6AEE - chains A and G of the 4 polymer chains in the assembly; structure by X-ray diffraction, 3.30 A resolution.

[Chain A]
Protein: HLA class I histocompatibility antigen, alpha chain G
From: Homo sapiens
Reference sequence: P17693 (HLAG_HUMAN); residues 1-276 here correspond to UniProt positions 25-300 (UniProt number = residue number + 24)
Sequence (277 residues; each row starts with the number of its first residue; numbering starts at 0):
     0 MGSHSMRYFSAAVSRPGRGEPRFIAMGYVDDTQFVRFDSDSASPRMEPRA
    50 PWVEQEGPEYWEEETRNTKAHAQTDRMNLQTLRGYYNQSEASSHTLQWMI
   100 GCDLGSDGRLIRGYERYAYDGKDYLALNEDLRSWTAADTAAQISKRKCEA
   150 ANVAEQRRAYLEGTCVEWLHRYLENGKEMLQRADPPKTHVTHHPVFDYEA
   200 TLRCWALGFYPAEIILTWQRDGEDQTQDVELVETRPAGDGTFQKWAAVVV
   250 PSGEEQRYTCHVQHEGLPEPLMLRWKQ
Not modelled in the structure: 0-1
Sequence notes: initiating methionine (0); engineered mutation Ser42 (Cys66 in P17693), Ile110 (Leu134 in P17693), Arg115 (Gln139 in P17693)
Disulfides: Cys101-Cys164, Cys203-Cys259
Swiss-Prot annotation at these positions:
  - region: Lys275, Gln276 (Connecting peptide)
  - binding site (a peptide antigen): Tyr7, His70, Asn77, Tyr84, Ser143, Lys146, Gln155, Arg156, Tyr159, Tyr171
  - glycosylation: Asn86 (N-linked (GlcNAc...) asparagine)

[Chain G]
Protein: Leukocyte immunoglobulin-like receptor subfamily B member 1
From: Homo sapiens
Reference sequence: A0A0G2JQ44 (A0A0G2JQ44_HUMAN); residues 2-394 here correspond to UniProt positions 25-417 (UniProt number = residue number + 23)
Sequence (399 residues; row label = number of the first residue in the row):
     2 HLPKPTLWAEPGSVITQGSPVTLRCQGGQETQEYRLYREKKTAPWITRIP
    52 QELVKKGQFPIPSITWEHAGRYRCYYGSDTAGRSESSDPLELVVTGAYIK
   102 PTLSAQPSPVVNSGGNVTLQCDSQVAFDGFILCKEGEDEHPQCLNSQPHA
   152 RGSSRAIFSVGPVSPSRRWWYRCYAYDSNSPYEWSLPSDLLELLVLGVSK
   202 KPSLSVQPGPIVAPEETLTLQCGSDAGYNRFVLYKDGERDFLQLAGAQPQ
   252 AGLSQANFTLGPVSRSYGGQYRCYGAHNLSSEWSAPSDPLDILIAGQFYD
   302 RVSLSVQPGPTVASGENVTLLCQSQGWMQTFLLTKEGAADDPWRLRSTYQ
   352 SQKYQAEFPMGPVTSAHAGTYRCYGSQSSKPYLLTHPSDPLELHHHHHH
Not modelled in the structure: 29-31, 148-153, 162-169, 196-198, 310-315, 397-400
Sequence notes: expression tag (395-400)
Disulfides: Cys26-Cys75, Cys122-Cys174, Cys134-Cys144, Cys223-Cys274, Cys323-Cys374
What the authors report for this chain:
  - contacts within the chain: Pro12-His141 (backbone contact), Trp170-Ser282, Ser105-Arg240, Ala106-Arg240 (backbone contact), Gln107-Arg240 (hydrogen bond)

[How chain A and chain G interact]
Contacting residue pairs (8; chain A residue first):
  Pro193(A) with Thr43(G)
  Val194(A) with Glu40(G); Lys41(G)
  Phe195(A) with Tyr38(G); Tyr76(G), hydrophobic
  Asp196(A) with Tyr76(G), hydrogen bond
  Tyr197(A) with Arg84(G)
  Val248(A) with Lys41(G)
Also at the interface, not in a pair above, chain A (9 interface residues in all): Glu198, Thr200, Glu229
Also at the interface, not in a pair above, chain G (7 interface residues in all): Arg39
The authors on this interface:
  - specific contacts: Glu166(A)-Thr365(G) (hydrogen bond), Arg170(A)-Ala367(G) (hydrogen bond), Phe195(A)-Tyr38(G) (pi stacking)

[Summary]
Chain A and chain G form an interface of 9 and 7 residues respectively, with 1 hydrogen bond. The
hydrogen-bonded pair is Asp196(A)-Tyr76(G). The paper describes hydrogen bonds between Glu166(A) and Thr365(G)
and Arg170(A) and Ala367(G); pi stacking between Phe195(A) and Tyr38(G). The paper reports contacts within the
chain involving Pro12(G), His141(G) and Trp170(G) among others.
Chain A is HLA class I histocompatibility antigen, alpha chain G and chain G is Leukocyte immunoglobulin-like
receptor subfamily B member 1, both from Homo sapiens; the structure, Crystal structure of the four Ig-like
domains of LILRB1 complexed with HLA-G, was determined by X-ray diffraction (same publication as 6AED).
